Entry 6C6T (electron microscopy, 3.50 A resolution); this record covers chains G and I of the 9 polymer chains in the assembly.

== Chain G ==
Name: DNA-directed RNA polymerase subunit alpha
Organism: Escherichia coli (strain K12)
Notes: EC 2.7.7.6
UniProtKB: P0A7Z4 (RPOA_ECOLI); numbering as in UniProt (aligned over 1-234)
Amino-acid sequence (239 residues; numbered 1 to 239; the number before each row is that of its first residue):
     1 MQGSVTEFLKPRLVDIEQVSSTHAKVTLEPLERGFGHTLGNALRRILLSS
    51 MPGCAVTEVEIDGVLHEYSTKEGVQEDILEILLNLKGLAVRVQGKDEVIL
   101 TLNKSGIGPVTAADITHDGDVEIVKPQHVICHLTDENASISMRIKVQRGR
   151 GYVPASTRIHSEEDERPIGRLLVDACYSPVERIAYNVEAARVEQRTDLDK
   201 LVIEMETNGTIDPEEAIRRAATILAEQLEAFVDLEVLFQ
Disordered / not traced: 1-6, 160-166, 235-239
Differences from the reference sequence: expression tag (235-239)
Swiss-Prot annotation at these positions:
  - region: E162 to E165 (Required for interaction with Crp at class II promoters)
  - mutagenesis: R45 (R45C: In rpoA112; temperature-sensitive, blocks RNA polymerase assembly), E162 to E165 (5-fold decrease in CRP-class II promoter-dependent transcription), E165 (E165K: 5-fold decrease in CRP-class II promoter-dependent transcription), R191 (R191C: In rpoA101; temperature-sensitive)

== Chain I ==
Name: DNA-directed RNA polymerase subunit beta
Organism: Escherichia coli (strain K12)
Notes: EC 2.7.7.6
UniProtKB: P0A8V2 (RPOB_ECOLI); residues 1-1342 here = UniProt positions 1-1342
Amino-acid sequence (1342 residues; each row starts with the number of its first residue):
     1 MVYSYTEKKRIRKDFGKRPQVLDVPYLLSIQLDSFQKFIEQDPEGQYGLE
    51 AAFRSVFPIQSYSGNSELQYVSYRLGEPVFDVQECQIRGVTYSAPLRVKL
   101 RLVIYEREAPEGTVKDIKEQEVYMGEIPLMTDNGTFVINGTERVIVSQLH
   151 RSPGVFFDSDKGKTHSSGKVLYNARIIPYRGSWLDFEFDPKDNLFVRIDR
   201 RRKLPATIILRALNYTTEQILDLFFEKVIFEIRDNKLQMELVPERLRGET
   251 ASFDIEANGKVYVEKGRRITARHIRQLEKDDVKLIEVPVEYIAGKVVAKD
   301 YIDESTGELICAANMELSLDLLAKLSQSGHKRIETLFTNDLDHGPYISET
   351 LRVDPTNDRLSALVEIYRMMRPGEPPTREAAESLFENLFFSEDRYDLSAV
   401 GRMKFNRSLLREEIEGSGILSKDDIIDVMKKLIDIRNGKGEVDDIDHLGN
   451 RRIRSVGEMAENQFRVGLVRVERAVKERLSLGDLDTLMPQDMINAKPISA
   501 AVKEFFGSSQLSQFMDQNNPLSEITHKRRISALGPGGLTRERAGFEVRDV
   551 HPTHYGRVCPIETPEGPNIGLINSLSVYAQTNEYGFLETPYRKVTDGVVT
   601 DEIHYLSAIEEGNYVIAQANSNLDEEGHFVEDLVTCRSKGESSLFSRDQV
   651 DYMDVSTQQVVSVGASLIPFLEHDDANRALMGANMQRQAVPTLRADKPLV
   701 GTGMERAVAVDSGVTAVAKRGGVVQYVDASRIVIKVNEDEMYPGEAGIDI
   751 YNLTKYTRSNQNTCINQMPCVSLGEPVERGDVLADGPSTDLGELALGQNM
   801 RVAFMPWNGYNFEDSILVSERVVQEDRFTTIHIQELACVSRDTKLGPEEI
   851 TADIPNVGEAALSKLDESGIVYIGAEVTGGDILVGKVTPKGETQLTPEEK
   901 LLRAIFGEKASDVKDSSLRVPNGVSGTVIDVQVFTRDGVEKDKRALEIEE
   951 MQLKQAKKDLSEELQILEAGLFSRIRAVLVAGGVEAEKLDKLPRDRWLEL
  1001 GLTDEEKQNQLEQLAEQYDELKHEFEKKLEAKRRKITQGDDLAPGVLKIV
  1051 KVYLAVKRRIQPGDKMAGRHGNKGVISKINPIEDMPYDENGTPVDIVLNP
  1101 LGVPSRMNIGQILETHLGMAAKGIGDKINAMLKQQQEVAKLREFIQRAYD
  1151 LGADVRQKVDLSTFSDEEVMRLAENLRKGMPIATPVFDGAKEAEIKELLK
  1201 LGDLPTSGQIRLYDGRTGEQFERPVTVGYMYMLKLNHLVDDKMHARSTGS
  1251 YSLVTQQPLGGKAQFGGQRFGEMEVWALEAYGAAYTLQEMLTVKSDDVNG
  1301 RTKMYKNIVDGNHQMEPGMPESFNVLLKEIRSLGINIELEDE
Disordered / not traced: 1, 891-912
Swiss-Prot annotation at these positions:
  - modified residue (N6-acetyllysine): K1022, K1200
  - mutagenesis: I561 (I561S: Resistant to antibiotics salinamide A and B), I569 (I569S: Resistant to antibiotics salinamide A and B), A665 (A665E: Resistant to antibiotics salinamide A and B), D675 (D675A/G: Resistant to antibiotics salinamide A and B), N677 (N677H/K: Resistant to antibiotics salinamide A and B), L680 (L680M: Resistant to antibiotics salinamide A and B), E813 (E813K: Disrupts the enzyme's active center)

== Chain G / chain I interface ==
Pairs across the interface (70):
  N41(G) - G1215(I)
  N41(G) - R1216(I)  hydrogen bond (side chain-backbone)
  N41(G) - T1217(I)
  N41(G) - G1218(I)
  R44(G) - E1083(I)  hydrogen bond (side chain-backbone)
  R44(G) - Y1087(I)
  R44(G) - G1091(I)
  R44(G) - P1093(I)
  R45(G) - E1083(I)
  R45(G) - D1084(I)  salt bridge
  R45(G) - G1215(I)  hydrogen bond (side chain-backbone)
  R45(G) - R1216(I)  hydrogen bond (side chain-backbone)
  L48(G) - E1083(I)
  S49(G) - E1083(I)
  L65(G) - I873(I)
  H66(G) - I873(I)
  H66(G) - G874(I)
  H66(G) - T927(I)
  H66(G) - V928(I)
  H66(G) - I929(I)
  E67(G) - K1057(I)  salt bridge
  Y68(G) - Y756(I)
  Y68(G) - T927(I)
  Y68(G) - I929(I)  hydrophobic
  Y68(G) - A1055(I)
  Y68(G) - K1057(I)
  T70(G) - A729(I)
  T70(G) - S730(I)
  T70(G) - K755(I)
  K71(G) - D728(I)
  E72(G) - Y726(I)
  E72(G) - D728(I)
  E72(G) - R731(I)  salt bridge
  G73(G) - D728(I)  hydrogen bond (backbone-side chain)
  V74(G) - D728(I)  hydrogen bond (backbone-side chain)
  V74(G) - A729(I)
  Q75(G) - V727(I)
  Q75(G) - V771(I)
  D77(G) - A729(I)
  D77(G) - K755(I)  salt bridge
  D77(G) - Y756(I)  hydrogen bond
  D77(G) - N766(I)
  L79(G) - L693(I)  hydrophobic
  L79(G) - Y756(I)
  L79(G) - K1057(I)
  E80(G) - M768(I)
  L83(G) - L693(I)  hydrophobic
  L83(G) - R694(I)
  K86(G) - Q824(I)  hydrogen bond (side chain-backbone)
  T134(G) - Y726(I)
  T134(G) - V727(I)  hydrogen bond (side chain-backbone)
  T134(G) - L773(I)
  Y152(G) - E820(I)
  Y152(G) - V823(I)  hydrogen bond (side chain-backbone)
  Y152(G) - Q824(I)
  A155(G) - R1059(I)
  S156(G) - R1059(I)
  I159(G) - E876(I)
  D174(G) - D826(I)
  D174(G) - R1059(I)  salt bridge
  C176(G) - Q824(I)  hydrogen bond
  E181(G) - R821(I)
  R182(G) - N1090(I)  hydrogen bond (side chain-backbone)
  R182(G) - G1091(I)
  R182(G) - T1092(I)
  I183(G) - G1091(I)
  A184(G) - N1090(I)
  A184(G) - G1091(I)
  Y185(G) - Y1087(I)  hydrogen bond
  Y185(G) - G1218(I)
Also at the interface, not in a pair above, chain G (38 interface residues in all): S69, E76, D135, P154, I168, N186
Also at the interface, not in a pair above, chain I (45 interface residues in all): P769, S772, E825, I831, A875, E1089

== Overview ==
38 residues of chain G and 45 residues of chain I are in contact; the contacts include 13 hydrogen bonds and 5
salt bridges. Polar contacts include R45(G)-D1084(I), E67(G)-K1057(I) and E72(G)-R731(I).
Chain G is DNA-directed RNA polymerase subunit alpha and chain I is DNA-directed RNA polymerase subunit beta,
both from Escherichia coli (strain K12); the structure, CryoEM structure of E.coli RNA polymerase elongation
complex bound with RfaH, was determined by electron microscopy (same publication as 6C6S and 6C6U).
